4FHN - chains A and B; structure by X-ray diffraction, 6.99 A resolution (low resolution: residue-level contacts below are approximate; hydrogen-bond / salt-bridge calls are withheld).

# Chain A
Name: Nucleoporin NUP37
Organism: Schizosaccharomyces pombe 972h-
Reference sequence: O36030 (YEKI_SCHPO); residue numbers follow UniProt; this construct covers 1-391
Sequence (394 residues; each row starts with the number of its first residue; numbers below 1 keep their minus sign (Pro-2 is residue -2)):
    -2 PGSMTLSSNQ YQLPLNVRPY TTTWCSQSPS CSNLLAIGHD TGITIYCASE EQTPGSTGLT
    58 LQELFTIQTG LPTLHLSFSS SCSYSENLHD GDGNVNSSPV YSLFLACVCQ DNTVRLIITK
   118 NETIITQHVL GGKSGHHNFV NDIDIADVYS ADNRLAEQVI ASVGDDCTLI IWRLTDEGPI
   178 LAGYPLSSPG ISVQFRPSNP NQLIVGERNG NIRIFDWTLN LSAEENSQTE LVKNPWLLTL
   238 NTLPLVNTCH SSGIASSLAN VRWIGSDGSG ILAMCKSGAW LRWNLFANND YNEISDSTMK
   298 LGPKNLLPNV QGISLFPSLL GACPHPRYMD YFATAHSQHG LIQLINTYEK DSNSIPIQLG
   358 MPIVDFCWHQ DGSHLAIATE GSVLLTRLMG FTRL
Not modelled in the structure: -2 to 4, 84-95, 217-231, 284-298, 390-391
Construct notes: expression tag (-2 to 0)

# Chain B
Name: Nucleoporin nup120
Organism: Schizosaccharomyces pombe 972h-
Reference sequence: O43044 (NU120_SCHPO); the construct has insertions or renumbered stretches relative to UniProt, so the offset changes along the chain: 1-1085 = UniProt 1-1085; 1100-1135 = UniProt 1101-1136
Sequence (1139 residues; numbered -2 to 1135 plus 15 insertion-coded residues; 14 numbers in that range are skipped by the numbering (no residue carries them; nothing is unmodelled there); the number before each row is that of its first residue; a row labelled like 1085A-1085O holds insertion residues (1085A, then the next letters in order); numbers below 1 keep their minus sign (Pro-2 is residue -2)):
    -2 PGSMNELKHA VVPIDLQSFC LEGTLALWVP ALENDSEDDS EAIETADDNE KLFKKECVAY
    58 DAGVYTSNKS KGSQTLRWSI FQNRTLTIFD VSLNSKKEPL SKFNVKIHFP SNVMKDGVAF
   118 SFSEHSDTTI IYAITHARVL YYIRLSKTWF QLPDARLDDD WCLCYRPISF LNQKPDLMAA
   178 ISTSEICVSF FNGGLTKIIL NPKDASHYEQ HIDDSSYLFS LKKYLSLQAF KADYRSPNTI
   238 ISMIFLSTYN VLVMLSLDYK LKVLDLSTNQ CVETIELSQT ILPLQSFPYL TSDHTTNSFI
   298 ALYYPDNSHG SFSIYKLNAN AHSFKLNVVI EKGIIPPSLP DDEFIPWMLS DFQLISSEGS
   358 QSKFLLIIAW KSNLNTVIQK CNLSLDQDES FSCVWSHSLD SFSLIEKTFF DVPTNMSSGD
   418 ISEIWLQHIF AHNTSIESIQ VALLSFQNSS SQVSKNKLDK FGALTISELK NAVLSSIVST
   478 IQIEPNSDLT GYDYYEYKRL LYNEWERFAK LVAYLDHFGD EILSINFDPS NAVTYINYAN
   538 KVAFIRDPYL IESFDEEPLT KLISSLETDD PSLIEGYQIL DLGRSLHSCM SFSTLSEIRY
   598 SLRELVQDLP SYSLFDTLWV FYDKHIYPNV DPDYISTLID TLVSLENPMR DIDSLIQRLR
   658 SFDIYNHSAQ SPSLFLCASV ARVLDSILKK FQVSIEGFIF LLSLITSQQD YELQSKFAGC
   718 DKLFLSLLED WRLVSFLLEN SALLLEKFEE EDVDSTNCNL NTMEALASVN TALQFFSALN
   778 YSECFSESQI SPLHATVISS LSAIFIRDDT ENDLVTELVE KLFLFKQYNA CMQLIGWLNS
   838 DPIAVYLKAL IYLKSKEAVK AVRCFKTTSL VLYSHTSQFA VLREFQEIAE KYHHQNLLSC
   898 YYLHLSKKLF EESAYIDALE FSLLADASKE TDDEDLSIAI THETLKTACA AGKFDAAHVA
   958 LMVLSTTPLK KSCLLDFVNQ LTKQGKINQL LNYSMPTLRQ DVDNLLERKA FQMINVESQP
  1018 CWYNILFSWR YKHQNYRDAA AIIYEKLSRY ISTTELIGKK ERTFIIEHYL IVLNTLELLP
  1078 KEDTWILV
1085A-1085O TDMSVDKEPDPNFLP
  1100 QKLLTLDAIV AEYHLQLKDV AVQVTAEMSS AMNIDL
Not modelled in the structure: -2 to 0, 27-49, 209-229, 556-569, 658-662, 740-757, 778-786, 1085A-1085O, 1127-1135
Construct notes: expression tag (-2 to 0)
Disulfide bonds: Cys378-Cys390

# Interface between chain A and chain B
Contacting residue pairs (54; chain A residue first):
  Leu12(A) with Phe951(B)
  Arg15(A) with Ile913(B); Asp914(B); Glu917(B)
  Leu71(A) with Arg860(B)
  Cys106(A) with Arg860(B)
  Gln107(A) with Arg860(B)
  Lys130(A) with Ser608(B); Tyr609(B)
  His134(A) with Glu601(B); Asp605(B)
  Phe136(A) with Lys857(B); Cys861(B)
  Val137(A) with Lys857(B)
  Asn138(A) with Lys857(B)
  Asp162(A) with Tyr849(B)
  Cys164(A) with Tyr597(B); Arg600(B)
  Thr165(A) with Tyr597(B)
  Pro182(A) with Met413(B); Tyr597(B)
  Leu183(A) with Met413(B)
  Ser184(A) with Met413(B); Ser414(B); Gly416(B); Arg600(B)
  Arg205(A) with Met829(B)
  Asn208(A) with Asp417(B); Glu420(B)
  Arg210(A) with Met413(B); Gly416(B); Asp417(B)
  Trp233(A) with Met413(B)
  Leu234(A) with Tyr491(B)
  Thr236(A) with Asp417(B)
  Asn238(A) with Glu420(B)
  Pro241(A) with Asn468(B); Leu471(B)
  Ser248(A) with Glu465(B)
  Ala252(A) with Asn826(B)
  Phe283(A) with Thr487(B)
  Gly299(A) with Tyr489(B)
  Pro300(A) with Tyr489(B)
  Lys301(A) with Gln479(B); Ile480(B)
  Asn302(A) with Ile480(B); Tyr489(B)
  Leu303(A) with Val475(B); Ser476(B); Ile478(B); Gln479(B)
  Pro359(A) with Tyr912(B)
  Glu377(A) with Tyr912(B); Lys950(B)
Other interface residues (no listed pair), chain A (46 interface residues in all): Pro69, Asn109, Asn135, Asp163, Ser185, Pro232, Leu240, Val243, Thr245, Ile251, Lys273, Gln335
Other interface residues (no listed pair), chain B (45 interface residues in all): Thr411, Ser415, Thr477, Glu481, Pro482, Gly833, Lys845, Glu854, Val856, Lys863, Ser910
From the paper, about this interface:
  - hot spots on chain A (mutagenesis) - F136S, D162A, R210S: abolished binding to Nucleoporin nup120 (chain B)
  - hot spots on chain B (mutagenesis) - D417A/E420A, K857S/R860S: abolished binding to Nucleoporin NUP37 (chain A)

# Summary
46 residues of chain A and 45 residues of chain B are in contact. From the paper: F136S, D162A and R210S of
chain A abolish binding to Nucleoporin nup120 (chain B); D417A/E420A and K857S/R860S of chain B abolish
binding to Nucleoporin NUP37 (chain A).
Chain A is Nucleoporin NUP37 and chain B is Nucleoporin nup120, both from Schizosaccharomyces pombe 972h-; the
structure, Nup37-Nup120 full-length complex from Schizosaccharomyces pombe, was determined by X-ray
diffraction (same publication as 4FCC, 4FHL and 4FHM).
